Entry 8SYI (electron microscopy, 2.94 A resolution); this record covers chains C and R of the 10 polymer chains in the assembly.

Chain C:
Name: DNA-directed RNA polymerase subunit beta
From: Synechococcus elongatus
Notes: EC 2.7.7.6
UniProtKB: Q31N17 (RPOB_SYNE7); residue numbers follow UniProt; this construct covers 1-1100
Chain sequence (1100 residues; each row starts with the number of its first residue):
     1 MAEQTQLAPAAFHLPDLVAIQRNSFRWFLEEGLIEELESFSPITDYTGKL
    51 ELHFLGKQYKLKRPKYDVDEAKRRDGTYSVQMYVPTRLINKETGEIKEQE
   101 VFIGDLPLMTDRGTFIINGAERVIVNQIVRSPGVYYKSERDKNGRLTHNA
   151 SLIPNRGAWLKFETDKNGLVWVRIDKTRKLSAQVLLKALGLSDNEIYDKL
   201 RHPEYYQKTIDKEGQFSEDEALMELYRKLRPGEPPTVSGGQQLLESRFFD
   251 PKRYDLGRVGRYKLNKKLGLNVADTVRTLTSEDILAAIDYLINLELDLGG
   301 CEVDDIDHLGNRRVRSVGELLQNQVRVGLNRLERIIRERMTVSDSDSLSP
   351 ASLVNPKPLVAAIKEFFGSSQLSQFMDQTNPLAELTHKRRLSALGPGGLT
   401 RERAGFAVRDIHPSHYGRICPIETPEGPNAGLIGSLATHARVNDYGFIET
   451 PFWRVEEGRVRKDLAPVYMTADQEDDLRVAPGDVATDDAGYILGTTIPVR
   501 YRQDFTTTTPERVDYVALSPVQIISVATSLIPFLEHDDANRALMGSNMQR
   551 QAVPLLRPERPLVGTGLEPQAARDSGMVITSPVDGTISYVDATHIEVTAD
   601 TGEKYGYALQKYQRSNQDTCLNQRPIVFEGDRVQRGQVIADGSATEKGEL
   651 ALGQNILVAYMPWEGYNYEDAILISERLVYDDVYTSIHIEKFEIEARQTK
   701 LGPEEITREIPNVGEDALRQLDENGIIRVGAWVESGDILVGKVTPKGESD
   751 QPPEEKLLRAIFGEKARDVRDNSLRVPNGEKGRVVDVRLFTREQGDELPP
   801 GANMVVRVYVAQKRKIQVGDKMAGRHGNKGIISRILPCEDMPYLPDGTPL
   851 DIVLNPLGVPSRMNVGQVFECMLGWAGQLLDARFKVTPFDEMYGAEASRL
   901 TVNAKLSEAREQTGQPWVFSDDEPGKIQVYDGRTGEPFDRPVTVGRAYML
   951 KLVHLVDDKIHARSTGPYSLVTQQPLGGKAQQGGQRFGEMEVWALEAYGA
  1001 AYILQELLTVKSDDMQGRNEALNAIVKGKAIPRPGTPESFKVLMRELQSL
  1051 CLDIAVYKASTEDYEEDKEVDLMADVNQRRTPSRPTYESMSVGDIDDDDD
Disordered / not traced: 1-11, 749-765, 1090-1100

Chain R:
Molecule: 20-nt RNA strand
Sequence (20 nucleotides; each row starts with the number of its first residue):
     1 GCAUUCAAAGCGGAGAGGUA
Disordered / not traced: 1-3
Metal / ion sites: Mg2+: A20 (shared with 2 residues of chain D)

How chain C and chain R interact:
Residue-residue contacts (21):
  Gln-371(C) / G15(R)  sugar contact
  Gln-371(C) / A16(R)  phosphate contact
  Gln-374(C) / A16(R)  sugar contact
  Arg-401(C) / G17(R)  salt bridge to the phosphate
  Pro-425(C) / G18(R)  phosphate contact
  Asn-429(C) / G18(R)  hydrogen bond to the phosphate
  Ile-433(C) / G17(R)  phosphate contact
  Gln-551(C) / G18(R)  phosphate contact
  Gln-551(C) / U19(R)  hydrogen bond to the phosphate
  Arg-770(C) / A8(R)  hydrogen bond to the sugar
  Arg-770(C) / A9(R)  base contact
  Lys-821(C) / U19(R)  phosphate contact
  Lys-821(C) / A20(R)  salt bridge to the phosphate
  Lys-829(C) / A20(R)  salt bridge to the phosphate
  His-954(C) / U19(R)  sugar contact
  Pro-967(C) / G10(R)  phosphate contact
  Ser-969(C) / G12(R)  hydrogen bond to the phosphate
  Leu-970(C) / G12(R)  phosphate contact
  Leu-976(C) / G10(R)  sugar contact
  Gln-981(C) / C11(R)  phosphate contact
  Gln-982(C) / G10(R)  hydrogen bond to the phosphate
Interface residues without a listed pair, chain C (18 interface residues in all): Arg-1084

Overview:
Chain C and chain R form an interface of 18 and 11 residues respectively, with 5 hydrogen bonds and 3 salt
bridges. Among the polar pairs are Arg-770(C)/A8(R), Asn-429(C)/G18(R) and Gln-551(C)/U19(R).
Here chain C is DNA-directed RNA polymerase subunit beta (Synechococcus elongatus) and chain R is a 20-nt RNA
strand. Entry 8SYI (Cyanobacterial RNAP-EC) was determined by electron microscopy, deposited together with
8URW and 8EMB.
